9ITT - chains N and O of the 26 polymer chains in the assembly; structure by electron microscopy, 2.96 A resolution.

== Chain N (and O) ==
Molecule: ATP synthase subunit c
Source organism: Chloroflexus aurantiacus J-10-fl
Notes: chain O of this document is another copy of the same molecule, construct and numbering; everything in this record applies to it too
UniProtKB: A9WGS9 (ATPL_CHLAA); residue numbers follow UniProt; this construct covers 1-76
Amino-acid sequence (76 residues; numbered 1 to 76; the number before each row is that of its first residue):
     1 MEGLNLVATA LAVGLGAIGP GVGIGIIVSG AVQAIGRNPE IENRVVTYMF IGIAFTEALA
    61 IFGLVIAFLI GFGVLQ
Not modelled in the structure: 1-2, 72-76

== Interface between chain N and chain O ==
Residue-residue contacts (56; chain N residue first):
  Leu4(N) with Gly3(O); Leu4(O); Val7(O), hydrophobic
  Asn5(N) with Leu6(O)
  Ala8(N) with Leu6(O); Val7(O); Ala10(O)
  Leu11(N) with Val7(O), hydrophobic; Ala10(O), hydrophobic; Leu11(O), hydrophobic
  Ala12(N) with Ala10(O)
  Leu15(N) with Leu11(O), hydrophobic; Gly14(O); Leu15(O), hydrophobic
  Gly16(N) with Gly14(O); Ala17(O); Ile18(O)
  Ile18(N) with Ile18(O), hydrophobic
  Gly19(N) with Ile18(O); Gly21(O); Val22(O)
  Pro20(N) with Ala17(O)
  Gly23(N) with Gly21(O); Gly25(O)
  Ile26(N) with Gly25(O); Ile26(O), hydrophobic; Ser29(O), hydrogen bond (backbone-side chain)
  Ile27(N) with Gly25(O); Val28(O), hydrophobic
  Gly30(N) with Ser29(O); Val32(O)
  Ala31(N) with Val32(O)
  Gln33(N) with Gln33(O)
  Ala34(N) with Val32(O)
  Arg37(N) with Gln33(O); Arg37(O)
  Asn38(N) with Gly36(O); Pro39(O)
  Ile41(N) with Pro39(O), hydrophobic
  Arg44(N) with Glu42(O), salt bridge
  Val45(N) with Val32(O), hydrophobic
  Tyr48(N) with Ile35(O), hydrophobic; Glu42(O), hydrogen bond; Val46(O)
  Gly52(N) with Val28(O)
  Phe55(N) with Ile24(O); Ile53(O), hydrophobic; Glu57(O)
  Thr56(N) with Ile24(O)
  Leu59(N) with Glu57(O); Ala60(O), hydrophobic
  Phe62(N) with Leu64(O), hydrophobic
  Ile66(N) with Val13(O), hydrophobic; Phe68(O), hydrophobic
  Ile70(N) with Leu6(O), hydrophobic; Thr9(O)
Also at the interface, not in a pair above, chain N (34 interface residues in all): Val7, Val22, Ile51, Gly63
Also at the interface, not in a pair above, chain O (35 interface residues in all): Pro20, Phe50, Ile61

== Overview ==
34 residues of chain N face 35 of chain O across their interface, with 2 hydrogen bonds and 1 salt bridge.
Polar pairs include Arg44(N)-Glu42(O), Ile26(N)-Ser29(O) and Tyr48(N)-Glu42(O).
Chain N and chain O are both ATP synthase subunit c (Chloroflexus aurantiacus J-10-fl); the structure,
Chloroflexus aurantiacus ADP-bound ATP synthase, state 2, was determined by electron microscopy (same
publication as 9ITJ, 9ITK, 9ITL, 9ITM, 9ITN, 9ITO and 11 further entries).
